PDB entry 6TDX | electron microscopy, 3.30 A resolution | chains G and H of the 14 polymer chains in the assembly

# Chain G
Molecule: ATP synthase F1 subunit gamma
Source organism: Euglena gracilis
Amino-acid sequence (306 residues; each row starts with the number of its first residue):
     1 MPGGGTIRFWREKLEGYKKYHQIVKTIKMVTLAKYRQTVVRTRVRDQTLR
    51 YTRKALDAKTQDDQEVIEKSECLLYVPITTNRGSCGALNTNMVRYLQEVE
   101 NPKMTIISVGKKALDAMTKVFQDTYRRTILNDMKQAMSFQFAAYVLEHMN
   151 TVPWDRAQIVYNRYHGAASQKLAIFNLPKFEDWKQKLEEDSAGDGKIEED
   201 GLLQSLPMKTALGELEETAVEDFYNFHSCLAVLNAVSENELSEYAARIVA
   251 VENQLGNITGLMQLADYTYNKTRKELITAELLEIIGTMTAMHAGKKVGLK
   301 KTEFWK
Disordered / not traced: 1-2, 279-306

# Chain H
Molecule: F-type H+-transporting ATPase subunit delta
Source organism: Euglena gracilis
Amino-acid sequence (176 residues; numbered 1 to 176; the number before each row is that of its first residue):
     1 MRASRTLLLSVSRFMRQDPRKFFPDNGFRFFDGPEDSFGDGNIPAQIILT
    51 LTRQDEFILKQEPVAAITIRTNEGEMGVLAGHEYTVQQLAPGILEVEYEG
   101 GKKDQYVISGGFAHVNDTGVVDINTVEAVPLEEIDHEKLAKALEEARAKS
   151 QSPDEAVRIQGEIALEIFEPLEAALH
Disordered / not traced: 1-16

# How chain G and chain H interact
Contacting residue pairs - 87 pairs, chain G then chain H:
  Arg41(G) - Asp55(H)  salt bridge
  Arg43(G) - Phe57(H)
  Val44(G) - Asp55(H)
  Val44(G) - Glu56(H)
  Val44(G) - Phe57(H)
  Asp46(G) - Phe31(H)
  Gln47(G) - Thr50(H)
  Gln47(G) - Thr52(H)
  Gln47(G) - Phe57(H)
  Gln47(G) - Lys60(H)
  Gln47(G) - Gln61(H)  hydrogen bond
  Thr48(G) - Thr52(H)  hydrogen bond
  Thr48(G) - Asp55(H)
  Thr48(G) - Asn124(H)  hydrogen bond (backbone-side chain)
  Leu49(G) - Phe31(H)  hydrophobic
  Arg50(G) - Asp32(H)
  Arg50(G) - Gly33(H)
  Arg50(G) - Pro34(H)
  Arg50(G) - Thr50(H)  hydrogen bond
  Arg50(G) - Val120(H)
  Arg50(G) - Asp122(H)  salt bridge
  Tyr51(G) - Tyr84(H)  hydrogen bond
  Tyr51(G) - Val86(H)
  Tyr51(G) - His114(H)
  Tyr51(G) - Asn116(H)
  Tyr51(G) - Asp122(H)
  Thr52(G) - Phe28(H)
  Arg53(G) - Phe28(H)
  Arg53(G) - Arg29(H)
  Arg53(G) - Phe31(H)  hydrogen bond (side chain-backbone)
  Lys54(G) - Pro34(H)  hydrogen bond (side chain-backbone)
  Lys54(G) - Asp36(H)  salt bridge
  Lys54(G) - Tyr84(H)
  Lys54(G) - Asn116(H)
  Asp57(G) - Asn26(H)
  Asp57(G) - Phe28(H)
  Asp57(G) - Arg29(H)  salt bridge
  Ala58(G) - Arg29(H)
  Asp63(G) - Arg20(H)  salt bridge
  Asn91(G) - Phe22(H)
  Tyr95(G) - Arg20(H)
  Tyr95(G) - Pro24(H)
  Glu98(G) - Arg20(H)  salt bridge
  Glu98(G) - Phe22(H)
  Val99(G) - Arg20(H)
  Met137(G) - Gln54(H)
  Ser138(G) - Gln54(H)
  Phe139(G) - Gln54(H)  hydrogen bond (backbone-side chain)
  Phe139(G) - Val126(H)  hydrophobic
  Arg163(G) - Phe30(H)
  His165(G) - Phe30(H)
  Leu172(G) - Phe22(H)  hydrophobic
  Leu172(G) - Pro24(H)  hydrophobic
  Leu172(G) - Asp25(H)
  Ala173(G) - Asp25(H)
  Ile174(G) - Pro24(H)  hydrophobic
  Ile174(G) - Asp25(H)  hydrogen bond (backbone-backbone)
  Ile174(G) - Asn26(H)
  Ile174(G) - Gly27(H)  hydrogen bond (backbone-backbone)
  Phe175(G) - Gly27(H)
  Phe175(G) - Phe28(H)
  Glu199(G) - Arg29(H)  salt bridge
  Gly201(G) - Arg29(H)
  Leu203(G) - Gly33(H)
  Leu203(G) - Pro34(H)
  Leu203(G) - Glu35(H)
  Gln204(G) - Asp36(H)  hydrogen bond (backbone-backbone)
  Gln204(G) - Ser37(H)
  Gln204(G) - Phe38(H)
  Pro207(G) - Tyr84(H)  hydrophobic
  Met208(G) - Tyr84(H)
  Ala211(G) - Tyr84(H)  hydrophobic
  Leu215(G) - Val86(H)
  Ala219(G) - Gln88(H)
  Ala219(G) - Phe112(H)
  Phe223(G) - Phe112(H)  hydrophobic
  Phe223(G) - His114(H)
  Phe226(G) - Gly111(H)
  Phe226(G) - Asn124(H)
  Phe226(G) - Thr125(H)
  Phe226(G) - Val126(H)  hydrophobic
  His227(G) - His114(H)  hydrogen bond
  Leu230(G) - Gln54(H)
  Leu233(G) - Gln54(H)
  Leu233(G) - Asp55(H)
  Asn234(G) - Phe31(H)
  Asn234(G) - Asp55(H)
Other interface residues (no listed pair), chain G (57 interface residues in all): Arg45, Leu56, Thr60, Arg94, Tyr161, Asn176, Leu177, Asp200, Ser205, Leu206, Leu212, Glu214, Asp222, Ser237
Other interface residues (no listed pair), chain H (41 interface residues in all): Lys21, Arg53, Thr85, Val121

# In short
The interface between chain G and chain H involves 57 residues on one side and 41 on the other; the contacts
include 12 hydrogen bonds and 7 salt bridges. Polar pairs include Arg41(G)-Asp55(H), Arg50(G)-Asp122(H) and
Lys54(G)-Asp36(H).
Chain G is ATP synthase F1 subunit gamma and chain H is F-type H+-transporting ATPase subunit delta, both from
Euglena gracilis; the structure, Cryo-EM structure of Euglena gracilis mitochondrial ATP synthase, rotor,
rotational state 1, was determined by electron microscopy (same publication as 6TDU, 6TDV, 6TDW, 6TDY, 6TDZ
and 6TE0).
